Entry 4QW6 (X-ray diffraction, 2.90 A resolution); this record covers chains S and T of the 28 polymer chains in the assembly.

Chain S:
Name: Proteasome subunit alpha type-6
Organism: Saccharomyces cerevisiae
Notes: EC 3.4.25.1
UniProtKB: P40302 (PSA6_YEAST); residues 0-233 here correspond to UniProt positions 1-234 (UniProt number = residue number + 1)
Sequence (234 residues; row label = number of the first residue in the row; numbering starts at 0):
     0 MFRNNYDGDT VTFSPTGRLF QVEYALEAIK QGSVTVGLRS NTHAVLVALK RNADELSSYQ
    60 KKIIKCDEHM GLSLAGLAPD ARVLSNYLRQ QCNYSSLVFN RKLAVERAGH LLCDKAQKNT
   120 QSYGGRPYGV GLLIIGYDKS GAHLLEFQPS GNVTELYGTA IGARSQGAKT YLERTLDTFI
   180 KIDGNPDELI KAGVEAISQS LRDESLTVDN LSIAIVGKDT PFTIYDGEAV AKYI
Not modelled in the structure: 0-2
Curated features (UniProtKB/Swiss-Prot):
  - modified residue: Ser13 (Phosphoserine)
  - cross-link: Lys190 (Glycyl lysine isopeptide (Lys-Gly) (interchain with G-Cter in ubiquitin))

Chain T:
Name: Probable proteasome subunit alpha type-7
Organism: Saccharomyces cerevisiae
Notes: EC 3.4.25.1
UniProtKB: P21242 (PSA7_YEAST); residues -3 to 284 here correspond to UniProt positions 1-288 (UniProt number = residue number + 4)
Sequence (288 residues; numbered -3 to 284; the number before each row is that of its first residue; numbers below 1 keep their minus sign (Met-3 is residue -3)):
    -3 MTSIGTGYDL SNSVFSPDGR NFQVEYAVKA VENGTTSIGI KCNDGVVFAV EKLITSKLLV
    57 PQKNVKIQVV DRHIGCVYSG LIPDGRHLVN RGREEAASFK KLYKTPIPIP AFADRLGQYV
   117 QAHTLYNSVR PFGVSTIFGG VDKNGAHLYM LEPSGSYWGY KGAATGKGRQ SAKAELEKLV
   177 DHHPEGLSAR EAVKQAAKII YLAHEDNKEK DFELEISWCS LSETNGLHKF VKGDLLQEAI
   237 DFAQKEINGD DDEDEDDSDN VMSSDDENAP VATNANATTD QEGDIHLE
Not modelled in the structure: -3 to 1, 245-284
Curated features (UniProtKB/Swiss-Prot):
  - modified residue: Thr-2 (N-acetylthreonine)

How chain S and chain T interact:
Contacting residue pairs (63):
  Asn4(S) with Leu6(T)
  Tyr5(S) with Asp5(T), hydrogen bond; Leu6(T), hydrophobic
  Thr9(S) with Arg126(T)
  Val10(S) with Gln19(T); Ser124(T); Val125(T); Arg126(T)
  Thr11(S) with Leu6(T); Gln19(T)
  Phe12(S) with Gln19(T), hydrogen bond (backbone-side chain); Tyr22(T); Ala23(T), hydrophobic; Leu77(T), hydrophobic; Arg126(T); Pro127(T)
  Ser13(S) with Tyr22(T)
  Pro14(S) with Tyr22(T), hydrophobic; Lys25(T)
  Thr15(S) with Lys25(T)
  Gly16(S) with Tyr22(T); Lys25(T); Ala26(T)
  Leu18(S) with Leu77(T), hydrophobic; Arg126(T)
  Glu105(S) with Lys59(T)
  His109(S) with Arg82(T)
  Cys112(S) with Arg82(T)
  Asp113(S) with Arg82(T), salt bridge; Asn86(T)
  Gln116(S) with Pro79(T); Asp80(T); His83(T), hydrogen bond; Arg126(T)
  Thr119(S) with Arg126(T), hydrogen bond (backbone-side chain)
  Gln120(S) with Val125(T); Arg126(T), hydrogen bond (backbone-backbone); Pro127(T); Phe128(T)
  Ser121(S) with Ser124(T)
  Tyr122(S) with Ser124(T), hydrogen bond (backbone-backbone)
  Ser149(S) with Pro79(T)
  Gly150(S) with Pro79(T)
  Asn151(S) with Ile78(T); Pro79(T)
  Thr153(S) with Leu55(T); Asn60(T)
  Glu154(S) with Val56(T); Lys59(T); Asn60(T), hydrogen bond (backbone-side chain)
  Leu155(S) with Leu54(T); Leu55(T), hydrophobic; Val56(T)
  Tyr156(S) with Leu54(T), hydrogen bond (backbone-backbone); Leu55(T); Val56(T); Pro57(T)
  Gly157(S) with Leu54(T)
  Lys168(S) with Leu54(T)
  Leu171(S) with Leu54(T)
  Glu172(S) with Ser52(T), hydrogen bond; Lys53(T)
  Leu175(S) with Lys53(T)
Interface residues without a listed pair, chain S (37 interface residues in all): Arg38, Lys117, Ser139, His142, Val152
Interface residues without a listed pair, chain T (30 interface residues in all): His119, Asn123, Gly129

In short:
37 residues of chain S and 30 residues of chain T are in contact, with 9 hydrogen bonds and 1 salt bridge.
Polar pairs include Asp113(S)-Arg82(T), Tyr5(S)-Asp5(T) and Phe12(S)-Gln19(T).
Here chain S is Proteasome subunit alpha type-6 and chain T is Probable proteasome subunit alpha type-7, both
from Saccharomyces cerevisiae. Entry 4QW6 (yCP beta5-M45V mutant in complex with carfilzomib) was determined
by X-ray diffraction together with 4QUX, 4QUY, 4QV0, 4QV1, 4QV3, 4QV4 and 42 further entries from the same
study.
